6IFY - chains F and J of the 10 polymer chains in the assembly; structure by electron microscopy, 3.80 A resolution.

== Chain F ==
Name: Type III-A CRISPR-associated RAMP protein Csm3
Source organism: Streptococcus thermophilus ND03
UniProt: A0A2U2M035 (A0A2U2M035_STRTR); residue numbers follow UniProt; this construct covers 1-220
Sequence (220 residues; each row starts with the number of its first residue):
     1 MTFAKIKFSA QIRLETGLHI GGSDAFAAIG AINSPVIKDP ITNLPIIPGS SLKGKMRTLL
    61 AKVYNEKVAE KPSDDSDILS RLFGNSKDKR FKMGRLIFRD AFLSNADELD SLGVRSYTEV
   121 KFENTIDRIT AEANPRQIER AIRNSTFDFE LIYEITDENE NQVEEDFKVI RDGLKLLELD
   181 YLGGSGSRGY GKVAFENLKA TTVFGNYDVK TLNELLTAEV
Unresolved in the structure: 1, 218-220
Construct notes: engineered mutation Asn-33 (Asp in A0A2U2M035)

== Chain J ==
Molecule: CTR1
Sequence (42 nucleotides; numbered 1 to 42; the number before each row is that of its first residue):
     1 GGUAGGAAUG GGUAAUUAUA GCGAGCUAGA AAGCCAAAGG UC
Unresolved in the structure: 1-6, 35-42

== How chain F and chain J interact ==
Contacting residue pairs (18; chain F residue first):
  Asp-24(F) / G29(J)  base contact
  Ile-29(F) / G23(J)  sugar contact
  Ile-29(F) / A24(J)  phosphate contact
  Asn-33(F) / A24(J)  hydrogen bond to the base
  Ser-86(F) / A32(J)  base contact
  Lys-87(F) / A32(J)  hydrogen bond to the sugar
  Lys-87(F) / G33(J)  sugar contact
  Glu-132(F) / C22(J)  sugar contact
  Ala-133(F) / G21(J)  base contact
  Ala-133(F) / C22(J)  hydrogen bond to the sugar
  Asn-134(F) / C22(J)  sugar contact
  Asn-134(F) / G23(J)  sugar contact
  Asn-134(F) / A24(J)  hydrogen bond to the base
  Pro-135(F) / C22(J)  sugar contact
  Pro-135(F) / G23(J)  sugar contact
  Pro-135(F) / A24(J)  sugar contact
  Arg-136(F) / A24(J)  hydrogen bond to the base
  Gln-137(F) / G23(J)  base contact
Also at the interface, not in a pair above, chain F (13 interface residues in all): Ala-28, Ser-34
Also at the interface, not in a pair above, chain J (9 interface residues in all): G25, A28

== Summary ==
The interface between chain F and chain J involves 13 residues on one side and 9 on the other, with 5 hydrogen
bonds. Among the polar pairs are Asn-33(F)/A24(J), Asn-134(F)/A24(J) and Arg-136(F)/A24(J).
Chain F is Type III-A CRISPR-associated RAMP protein Csm3 (Streptococcus thermophilus ND03) and chain J is
CTR1; the structure, Type III-A Csm complex, Cryo-EM structure of Csm-CTR1, was determined by electron
microscopy, deposited together with 6IFK, 6IFL, 6IFN, 6IFR, 6IFU, 6IFZ and 6IG0.
